PDB entry 1KJ2 | X-ray diffraction, 2.71 A resolution | chains H and A of the 5 polymer chains in the assembly

# Chain H
Molecule: Allogeneic H-2Kb MHC Class I Molecule
Organism: Mus musculus
Notes: fragment: Extracellular domains (alpha1, alpha2, alpha3)
Sequence (277 residues; row label = number of the first residue in the row):
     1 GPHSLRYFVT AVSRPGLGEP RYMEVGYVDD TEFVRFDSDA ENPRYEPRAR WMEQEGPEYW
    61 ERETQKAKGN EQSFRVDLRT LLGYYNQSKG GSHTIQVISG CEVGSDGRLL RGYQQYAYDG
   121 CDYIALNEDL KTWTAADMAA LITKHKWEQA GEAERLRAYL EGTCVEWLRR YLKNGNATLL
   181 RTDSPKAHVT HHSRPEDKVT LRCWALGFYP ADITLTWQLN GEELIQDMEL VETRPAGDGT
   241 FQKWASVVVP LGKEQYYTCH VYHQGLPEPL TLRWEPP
Disordered / not traced: 277
Disulfide bonds: Cys101-Cys164, Cys203-Cys259

# Chain A
Molecule: KB5-C20 T-Cell receptor alpha-chain
Organism: Mus musculus
Notes: fragment: Fv fragment, variable domain
Sequence (111 residues; each row starts with the number of its first residue; note: 5 numbers in that range are skipped by the numbering (no residue carries them; nothing is unmodelled there)):
     1 QQVRQSPQSL TVWEGETAIL NCSYEDSTFN YFPWYQQFPG EGPALLISIR SVSDKKEDG
    61 RFTIFFNKRE KKLSLHITDS QPGDSATYFC AARYQGG
   101 R
   103 ALIFGTGTTV SVSP
Disulfide bonds: Cys22-Cys90
Glycans and other covalent adducts: glycan linked to Asn21

# Interface between chain H and chain A
Pairs across the interface (11):
  Arg62(H) with Asp26(A), salt bridge; Thr28(A); Tyr94(A), hydrogen bond
  Gln65(H) with Arg101(A), hydrogen bond (backbone-side chain)
  Lys66(H) with Gln95(A), hydrogen bond; Gly96(A)
  Gly69(H) with Arg101(A)
  Ala158(H) with Arg50(A)
  Gly162(H) with Val52(A)
  Thr163(H) with Asn30(A); Gln95(A)
Also at the interface, not in a pair above, chain H (13 interface residues in all): Glu58, Gln72, Tyr159, Glu161, Glu166, Trp167
Also at the interface, not in a pair above, chain A (10 interface residues in all): Ser51

# In short
13 residues of chain H and 10 residues of chain A are in contact, with 3 hydrogen bonds and 1 salt bridge.
Polar contacts include Arg62(H)-Asp26(A), Arg62(H)-Tyr94(A) and Gln65(H)-Arg101(A). Covalently linked
N-acetylglucosamine: at Asn21(A).
Chain H is Allogeneic H-2Kb MHC Class I Molecule and chain A is KB5-C20 T-Cell receptor alpha-chain, both from
Mus musculus; the structure, Murine Alloreactive ScFv TCR-Peptide-MHC Class I Molecule Complex, was determined
by X-ray diffraction (same publication as 1KJ3).
